2WO1 - chain A; structure by X-ray diffraction, 1.85 A resolution.

[Chain A]
Protein: Ephrin type-A receptor
From: Homo sapiens
Notes: EC 2.7.10.1; fragment: ephrin ligand binding domain, residues 30-202
UniProtKB: P54764 (EPHA4_HUMAN); numbering as in UniProt (aligned over 30-202)
Sequence (185 residues; each row starts with the number of its first residue):
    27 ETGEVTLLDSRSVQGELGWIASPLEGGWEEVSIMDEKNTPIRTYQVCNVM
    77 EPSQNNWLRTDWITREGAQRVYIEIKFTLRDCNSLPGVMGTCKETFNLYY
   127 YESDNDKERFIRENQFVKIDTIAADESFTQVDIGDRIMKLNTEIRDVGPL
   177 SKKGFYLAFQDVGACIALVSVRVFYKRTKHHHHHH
Disordered / not traced: 62, 159-160, 210-211
Sequence notes: expression tag (27-29, 203-211)
Disulfides: Cys-73/Cys-191, Cys-108/Cys-118
Ligand contacts:
  - N-propanol (POL), molecule 1: Asp-35, Arg-37, Glu-100, Lys-102, Ser-196, Arg-198
  - N-propanol (POL), molecule 2: Ser-36, Arg-37, Leu-43, Trp-45, Arg-68, Thr-69, Tyr-70, Leu-194, Val-195, Ser-196
  - N-propanol (POL), molecule 3: Trp-88, Thr-90, Glu-92, Lys-179
UniProt features mapped onto this chain:
  - mutagenesis: Gln-40 (Q40A: 10-fold reduced affinity for EFNB2; when associated with A-42), Glu-42 (E42A: 10-fold reduced affinity for EFNB2; when associated with A-40)

[Summary]
Bound to chain A: 3 copies of N-propanol. From UniProt: 2 mutagenesis sites.
Chain A is Ephrin type-A receptor (Homo sapiens); the structure, Crystal Structure of the EphA4 Ligand Binding
Domain, was determined by X-ray diffraction.
